Entry 4EL1 (X-ray diffraction, 2.88 A resolution); this record covers chain A.

== Chain A ==
Molecule: Protein disulfide-isomerase
Source organism: Homo sapiens
Notes: EC 5.3.4.1; fragment: oxidized full-length hPDI
UniProt: P07237 (PDIA1_HUMAN); residue numbers follow UniProt; this construct covers 18-479
Amino-acid sequence (482 residues; each row starts with the number of its first residue; note: 17 numbers in that range are skipped by the numbering (no residue carries them; nothing is unmodelled there); numbers below 1 keep their minus sign (Met-19 is residue -19)):
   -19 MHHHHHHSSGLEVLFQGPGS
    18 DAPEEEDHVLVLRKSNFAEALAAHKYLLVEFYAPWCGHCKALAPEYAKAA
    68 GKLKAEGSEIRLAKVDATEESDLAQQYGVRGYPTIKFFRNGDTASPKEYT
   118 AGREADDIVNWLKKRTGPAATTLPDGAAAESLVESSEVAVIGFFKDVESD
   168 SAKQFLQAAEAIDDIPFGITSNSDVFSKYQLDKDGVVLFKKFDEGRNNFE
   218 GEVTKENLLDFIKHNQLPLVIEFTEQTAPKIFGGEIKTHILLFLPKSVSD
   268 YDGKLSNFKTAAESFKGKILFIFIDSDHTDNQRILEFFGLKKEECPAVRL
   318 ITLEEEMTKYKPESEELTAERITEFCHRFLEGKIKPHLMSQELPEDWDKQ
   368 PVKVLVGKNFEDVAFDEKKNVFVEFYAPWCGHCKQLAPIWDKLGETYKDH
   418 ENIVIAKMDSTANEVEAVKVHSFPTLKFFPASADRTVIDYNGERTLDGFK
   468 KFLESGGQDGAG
Not modelled in the structure: -19 to 0, 250-254, 320-323, 479
Differences from the reference sequence: expression tag (-19 to 0)
Disulfide bonds: Cys53-Cys56, Cys397-Cys400
Swiss-Prot annotation at these positions:
  - active site (Nucleophile): Cys53, Cys56, Cys397, Cys400
  - site: Gly54 (Contributes to redox potential value), His55 (Contributes to redox potential value), Arg120 (Lowers pKa of C-terminal Cys of first active site), Gly398 (Contributes to redox potential value), His399 (Contributes to redox potential value), Arg461 (Lowers pKa of C-terminal Cys of second active site)
  - modified residue: Lys200 (N6-acetyllysine), Lys222 (N6-succinyllysine), Lys271 (N6-succinyllysine), Ser331 (Phosphoserine), Ser357 (Phosphoserine), Ser427 (Phosphoserine)
  - natural variant: Tyr393 (Y393C: In CLCRP1)
  - mutagenesis: Trp128 (W128I: Reduced interaction with ERN1. Abolishes interaction with ERN1; when associated with W-403), Ser331 (S331E: Phosphomimetic mutant. Does not affect enzyme or chaperone activity), Ser357 (S357A: Abolishes phosphorylation at this site but protein is still phosphorylated at other sites. No changes in chaperone or enzyme activity; S357E: Phosphomimetic mutant ...), Leu403 (L403W: Reduced interaction with ERN1. Abolishes interaction with ERN1; when associated with I-128), Ser427 (S427E: Phosphomimetic mutant. Does not affect enzyme or chaperone activity. Does not increase binding to ERN1)
From the paper describing this entry:
  - contacts within the chain: Asn107-Glu177
  - conformationally variable residues (side-chain flip): Trp396

== In short ==
Curated annotation (UniProt) lists 4 active-site residues and 5 mutagenesis sites. From the paper:
conformational variability at Trp396; contacts within the chain involving Asn107, Glu177 and Cys397 among
others.
Chain A is Protein disulfide-isomerase (Homo sapiens); the structure, Crystal structure of oxidized hPDI
(abb'xa'), was determined by X-ray diffraction together with 4EKZ from the same study.
